1LOD - chains A and B of the 4 polymer chains in the assembly; structure by X-ray diffraction, 2.05 A resolution.

# Chain A
Name: Legume isolectin I (alpha chain)
From: Lathyrus ochrus
UniProtKB: P04122 (LECB_LATOC); residues 1-181 here = UniProt positions 1-181
Amino-acid sequence (181 residues; each row starts with the number of its first residue):
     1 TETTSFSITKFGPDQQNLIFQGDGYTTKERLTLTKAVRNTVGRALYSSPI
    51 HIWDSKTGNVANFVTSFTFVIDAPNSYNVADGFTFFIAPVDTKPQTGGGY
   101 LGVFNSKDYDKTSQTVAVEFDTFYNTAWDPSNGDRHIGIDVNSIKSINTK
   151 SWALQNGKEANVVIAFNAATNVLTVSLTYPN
Disordered / not traced: 181
Sequence notes: conflict A153 (Lys in P04122)
Bound ions: Mn2+: E119, D121, D129, H136; Ca2+: D121, F123, N125, D129
Small-molecule neighbours: beta-muramic acid (MUR): A80, D81, G97, G98, G99, Y100, F123, N125
Curated features (UniProtKB/Swiss-Prot):
  - binding site (Mn(2+)): E119, D121, D129, H136
  - binding site (Ca(2+)): D121, F123, N125, D129
  - natural variant: Q16 (Q16P: In beta-2), S66 (S66A: In beta-2), A168 (A168G: In beta-2)

# Chain B
Name: Legume isolectin I (beta chain)
From: Lathyrus ochrus
UniProtKB: P12306 (LEC1_LATOC); residue numbers follow UniProt; this construct covers 1-52
Amino-acid sequence (52 residues; numbered 1 to 52; the number before each row is that of its first residue):
     1 ETSYTLNEVVPLKEFVPEWVRIGFSATTGAEFAAHEVLSWYFHSELAGTS
    51 SS
Disordered / not traced: 48-52
Sequence notes: conflict Y41 (Phe in P12306)
Small-molecule neighbours: beta-muramic acid (MUR): T28, G29, A30, E31

# Chain A / chain B interface
Pairs across the interface (217):
  T1(A) - E45(B)
  T1(A) - L46(B)
  T1(A) - A47(B)
  E2(A) - S44(B)
  E2(A) - E45(B)
  E2(A) - L46(B)  hydrogen bond (backbone-backbone)
  T3(A) - H43(B)
  T3(A) - S44(B)
  T3(A) - E45(B)
  T4(A) - F42(B)
  T4(A) - H43(B)
  T4(A) - S44(B)  hydrogen bond (backbone-backbone)
  S5(A) - F42(B)
  S5(A) - H43(B)  hydrogen bond
  F6(A) - W40(B)  hydrophobic
  F6(A) - Y41(B)
  F6(A) - F42(B)  hydrogen bond (backbone-backbone)
  S7(A) - W40(B)
  I8(A) - S39(B)
  I8(A) - W40(B)  hydrogen bond (backbone-backbone)
  T9(A) - L38(B)
  T9(A) - S39(B)
  F11(A) - V37(B)
  F11(A) - L38(B)
  F11(A) - S39(B)
  I19(A) - R21(B)
  R30(A) - E36(B)  salt bridge
  R30(A) - V37(B)
  R30(A) - L38(B)
  L31(A) - E36(B)
  L31(A) - V37(B)  hydrogen bond (backbone-backbone)
  T32(A) - H35(B)
  T32(A) - E36(B)
  L33(A) - F24(B)  hydrophobic
  L33(A) - A26(B)  hydrophobic
  L33(A) - H35(B)  hydrogen bond (backbone-backbone)
  T34(A) - A26(B)  hydrogen bond (side chain-backbone)
  T34(A) - T28(B)
  T34(A) - A33(B)
  T34(A) - A34(B)
  T34(A) - H35(B)  hydrogen bond (backbone-backbone)
  K35(A) - A33(B)
  K35(A) - A34(B)
  A36(A) - F32(B)
  A36(A) - A33(B)
  A36(A) - A34(B)
  V37(A) - T28(B)  hydrogen bond (backbone-side chain)
  V37(A) - F32(B)
  R38(A) - T28(B)
  R38(A) - G29(B)
  R38(A) - A30(B)
  R38(A) - F32(B)
  N39(A) - T28(B)  hydrogen bond (backbone-side chain)
  N39(A) - G29(B)  hydrogen bond (backbone-backbone)
  T40(A) - T27(B)
  T40(A) - T28(B)  hydrogen bond (backbone-backbone)
  V41(A) - A26(B)
  V41(A) - T27(B)
  G42(A) - S25(B)
  G42(A) - A26(B)  hydrogen bond (backbone-backbone)
  R43(A) - F24(B)
  R43(A) - S25(B)
  A44(A) - G23(B)
  A44(A) - F24(B)  hydrogen bond (backbone-backbone)
  L45(A) - I22(B)
  Y46(A) - R21(B)
  Y46(A) - I22(B)  hydrogen bond (backbone-backbone)
  Y46(A) - W40(B)
  S47(A) - R21(B)  hydrogen bond (backbone-side chain)
  P49(A) - W19(B)
  P49(A) - V20(B)
  P49(A) - R21(B)
  I50(A) - E18(B)
  I50(A) - W19(B)
  I50(A) - V20(B)  hydrogen bond (backbone-backbone)
  I50(A) - F42(B)  hydrophobic
  I50(A) - S44(B)
  H51(A) - E18(B)
  H51(A) - W19(B)
  H51(A) - L46(B)
  I52(A) - V16(B)  hydrophobic
  I52(A) - P17(B)
  I52(A) - E18(B)  hydrogen bond (backbone-backbone)
  I52(A) - V20(B)  hydrophobic
  W53(A) - K13(B)
  W53(A) - V16(B)  hydrogen bond (side chain-backbone)
  W53(A) - P17(B)  hydrogen bond (side chain-backbone)
  W53(A) - E18(B)
  S55(A) - E18(B)  hydrogen bond
  G58(A) - K13(B)  hydrogen bond (backbone-side chain)
  N59(A) - L46(B)
  N59(A) - A47(B)
  V60(A) - L46(B)
  A61(A) - E45(B)
  A61(A) - L46(B)
  N62(A) - S44(B)
  N62(A) - E45(B)  hydrogen bond (backbone-backbone)
  F63(A) - L12(B)  hydrophobic
  F63(A) - F42(B)  hydrophobic
  F63(A) - H43(B)
  F63(A) - S44(B)
  V64(A) - F42(B)
  V64(A) - H43(B)  hydrogen bond (backbone-backbone)
  T65(A) - W40(B)  hydrogen bond
  T65(A) - Y41(B)  hydrogen bond (side chain-backbone)
  T65(A) - F42(B)
  S66(A) - W40(B)
  S66(A) - Y41(B)  hydrogen bond (backbone-backbone)
  F67(A) - F24(B)  hydrophobic
  F67(A) - S39(B)
  T68(A) - V37(B)
  T68(A) - L38(B)  hydrogen bond (backbone-backbone)
  T68(A) - S39(B)  hydrogen bond (backbone-backbone)
  F69(A) - E36(B)
  V70(A) - A34(B)
  V70(A) - H35(B)
  V70(A) - E36(B)  hydrogen bond (backbone-backbone)
  V70(A) - L38(B)  hydrophobic
  I71(A) - A33(B)  hydrophobic
  I71(A) - A34(B)
  I71(A) - H35(B)
  D72(A) - A33(B)
  D72(A) - A34(B)  hydrogen bond (backbone-backbone)
  A73(A) - A33(B)  hydrophobic
  P74(A) - F32(B)
  N78(A) - E31(B)
  N78(A) - F32(B)
  V79(A) - E31(B)  hydrogen bond (backbone-side chain)
  A80(A) - T27(B)
  A80(A) - T28(B)
  A80(A) - E31(B)
  A80(A) - F32(B)
  A80(A) - A33(B)  hydrogen bond (backbone-backbone)
  A80(A) - H35(B)
  D81(A) - T27(B)  hydrogen bond (backbone-backbone)
  D81(A) - T28(B)
  D81(A) - G29(B)  hydrogen bond (side chain-backbone)
  G82(A) - A26(B)
  G82(A) - T27(B)  hydrogen bond (backbone-backbone)
  G82(A) - H35(B)
  F83(A) - F24(B)  hydrophobic
  F83(A) - S25(B)
  F83(A) - V37(B)  hydrophobic
  T84(A) - F24(B)
  T84(A) - S25(B)  hydrogen bond (backbone-backbone)
  F85(A) - G23(B)
  F86(A) - I22(B)
  F86(A) - G23(B)  hydrogen bond (backbone-backbone)
  F86(A) - F24(B)
  F86(A) - S25(B)
  I87(A) - V20(B)  hydrophobic
  I87(A) - R21(B)
  I87(A) - I22(B)  hydrophobic
  A88(A) - V20(B)
  A88(A) - R21(B)  hydrogen bond (backbone-backbone)
  P89(A) - P17(B)  hydrophobic
  V90(A) - W19(B)
  V90(A) - V20(B)
  V90(A) - R21(B)  hydrogen bond (backbone-side chain)
  G97(A) - T27(B)
  G98(A) - T27(B)  hydrogen bond (backbone-side chain)
  G98(A) - T28(B)
  L101(A) - S25(B)  hydrogen bond (backbone-side chain)
  L101(A) - T27(B)
  G102(A) - T27(B)
  V103(A) - S25(B)
  Y109(A) - F15(B)
  Q114(A) - F15(B)
  Q114(A) - V16(B)
  Q114(A) - P17(B)
  V116(A) - V16(B)  hydrophobic
  F123(A) - E31(B)
  I137(A) - Y4(B)  hydrophobic
  I137(A) - L6(B)
  G138(A) - L6(B)
  I139(A) - L6(B)  hydrophobic
  I139(A) - E8(B)
  V141(A) - F15(B)  hydrophobic
  N142(A) - F15(B)
  I147(A) - E8(B)
  N148(A) - L6(B)
  N148(A) - N7(B)
  N148(A) - E8(B)
  T149(A) - L6(B)
  K150(A) - Y4(B)
  K150(A) - T5(B)
  S151(A) - Y4(B)
  W152(A) - Y4(B)
  A153(A) - Y4(B)  hydrogen bond (backbone-side chain)
  E159(A) - L38(B)
  F166(A) - V10(B)
  F166(A) - L12(B)  hydrophobic
  T170(A) - V9(B)
  N171(A) - E8(B)
  N171(A) - V9(B)
  N171(A) - V10(B)  hydrogen bond (backbone-backbone)
  N171(A) - P11(B)
  V172(A) - N7(B)
  V172(A) - E8(B)
  L173(A) - L6(B)
  L173(A) - N7(B)
  L173(A) - E8(B)  hydrogen bond (backbone-backbone)
  T174(A) - L6(B)
  T174(A) - N7(B)  hydrogen bond
  V175(A) - Y4(B)
  V175(A) - T5(B)
  V175(A) - L6(B)  hydrogen bond (backbone-backbone)
  S176(A) - Y4(B)
  S176(A) - T5(B)
  L177(A) - T2(B)
  L177(A) - S3(B)
  L177(A) - Y4(B)  hydrogen bond (backbone-backbone)
  T178(A) - T2(B)
  T178(A) - S3(B)  hydrogen bond
  Y179(A) - E1(B)  hydrogen bond (backbone-backbone)
  Y179(A) - T2(B)  hydrogen bond (backbone-backbone)
  P180(A) - E1(B)
Other interface residues (no listed pair), chain A (104 interface residues in all): K10, L18, E29, D54, Y77

# Summary
Chain A and chain B form an interface of 104 and 46 residues respectively; the contacts include 52 hydrogen
bonds and 1 salt bridge. Polar contacts include R30(A)-E36(B), S5(A)-H43(B) and T34(A)-A26(B). Beta-muramic
acid is bound between chain A and chain B.
Chain A is Legume isolectin I (alpha chain) and chain B is Legume isolectin I (beta chain), both from Lathyrus
ochrus; the structure, Interaction of a legume lectin with two components of the bacterial cell wall, was
determined by X-ray diffraction, deposited together with 1LOC.
